PDB entry 6TQY | X-ray diffraction, 1.77 A resolution | chains A and B

[Chain A (and B)]
Name: Ribonucleoside-diphosphate reductase subunit beta
Organism: Bacillus anthracis
Notes: EC 1.17.4.1; chain B of this document is another copy of the same molecule, construct and numbering; everything in this record applies to it too
UniProtKB: Q81TB4 (Q81TB4_BACAN); numbering as in UniProt (aligned over 1-322)
Amino-acid sequence (322 residues; row label = number of the first residue in the row):
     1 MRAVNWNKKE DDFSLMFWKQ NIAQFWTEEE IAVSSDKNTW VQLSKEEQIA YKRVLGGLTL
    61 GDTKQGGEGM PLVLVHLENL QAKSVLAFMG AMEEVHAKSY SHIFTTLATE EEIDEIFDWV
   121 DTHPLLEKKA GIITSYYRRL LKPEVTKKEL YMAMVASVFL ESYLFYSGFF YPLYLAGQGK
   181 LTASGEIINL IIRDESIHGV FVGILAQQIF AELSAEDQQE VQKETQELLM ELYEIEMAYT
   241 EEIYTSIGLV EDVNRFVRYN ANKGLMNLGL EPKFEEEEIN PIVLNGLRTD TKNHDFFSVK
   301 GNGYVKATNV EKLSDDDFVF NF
Unresolved in the structure: 276-278, 289-322 (chain B: 289-322)
Construct notes: variant Gly-61 (Leu in Q81TB4)
Bound ions: Mn2+ site 1: Asp-62, Glu-93, His-96, Glu-161, Glu-195; Mn2+ site 2: Glu-93, Glu-161, Glu-195, His-198
What the authors report for this chain:
  - conformationally variable residues (side-chain flip): Glu-161, Phe-165
  - Mn2+ coordination: Asp-62, Glu-93, His-96, Glu-161, Glu-195, His-198
  - catalytic residues: Tyr-100 (citing earlier work)

[Interface between chain A and chain B]
Pairs across the interface - 92 pairs, chain A then chain B:
  Met-1(A) with Leu-60(B); Lys-64(B); Val-120(B); Asp-121(B), hydrogen bond (backbone-side chain); Glu-127(B), hydrogen bond (backbone-side chain); Ala-130(B), hydrophobic; Gly-131(B)
  Arg-2(A) with Leu-60(B); Thr-63(B); Asp-121(B), hydrogen bond (backbone-side chain)
  Ala-3(A) with Thr-59(B); Leu-60(B); Thr-63(B); Phe-117(B)
  Val-4(A) with Thr-59(B); Thr-63(B), hydrogen bond (backbone-side chain); Ala-97(B), hydrophobic; Phe-117(B)
  Asn-5(A) with Ile-113(B); Phe-117(B)
  Trp-6(A) with Lys-98(B); Ser-101(B), hydrogen bond (backbone-side chain)
  Asn-7(A) with Ser-101(B); Thr-105(B), hydrogen bond; Ile-113(B)
  Leu-15(A) with Lys-98(B)
  Trp-18(A) with Glu-28(B), hydrogen bond; Glu-94(B); Val-95(B), hydrophobic; Lys-98(B)
  Ile-22(A) with Thr-27(B)
  Phe-25(A) with Phe-25(B), hydrophobic
  Thr-27(A) with Ile-22(B)
  Glu-28(A) with Trp-18(B), hydrogen bond
  Glu-29(A) with Lys-19(B), salt bridge
  Thr-59(A) with Ala-3(B); Val-4(B)
  Leu-60(A) with Met-1(B); Arg-2(B); Ala-3(B)
  Thr-63(A) with Arg-2(B); Ala-3(B); Val-4(B), hydrogen bond (side chain-backbone)
  Lys-64(A) with Met-1(B), hydrogen bond
  Gly-67(A) with Leu-74(B); Val-75(B); Lys-83(B)
  Pro-71(A) with Pro-71(B), hydrophobic; Leu-74(B), hydrophobic; Val-75(B), hydrophobic
  Leu-74(A) with Gly-67(B)
  Val-75(A) with Gly-67(B); Pro-71(B), hydrophobic
  Lys-83(A) with Gly-67(B), hydrogen bond (side chain-backbone)
  Ser-84(A) with Glu-94(B), hydrogen bond
  Ala-87(A) with Ala-91(B); Glu-94(B)
  Phe-88(A) with Phe-25(B), hydrophobic; Ala-91(B), hydrophobic
  Ala-91(A) with Ala-87(B); Phe-88(B), hydrophobic; Ala-91(B), hydrophobic
  Glu-94(A) with Trp-18(B); Ser-84(B), hydrogen bond; Ala-87(B)
  Val-95(A) with Trp-18(B), hydrophobic
  Ala-97(A) with Val-4(B), hydrophobic
  Lys-98(A) with Trp-6(B); Leu-15(B); Trp-18(B)
  Ser-101(A) with Trp-6(B), hydrogen bond (side chain-backbone); Asn-7(B)
  Thr-105(A) with Asn-7(B), hydrogen bond
  Ile-113(A) with Asn-5(B); Asn-7(B)
  Asp-114(A) with Asn-5(B)
  Phe-117(A) with Ala-3(B); Val-4(B); Asn-5(B)
  Val-120(A) with Met-1(B)
  Asp-121(A) with Met-1(B), hydrogen bond (side chain-backbone); Arg-2(B), hydrogen bond (side chain-backbone)
  Glu-127(A) with Met-1(B), hydrogen bond (side chain-backbone)
  Ala-130(A) with Met-1(B), hydrophobic
  Arg-138(A) with Pro-143(B)
  Leu-141(A) with Leu-140(B); Leu-141(B); Lys-142(B); Pro-143(B)
  Lys-142(A) with Leu-141(B)
  Pro-143(A) with Arg-138(B); Leu-141(B)
Other interface residues (no listed pair), chain A (56 interface residues in all): Lys-8, Gly-56, Gly-66, Leu-72, His-76, Leu-80, Gly-90, Phe-104, Gly-131, Thr-134, Leu-140, Glu-144
Other interface residues (no listed pair), chain B (56 interface residues in all): Lys-8, Gly-56, Gly-66, Glu-68, Leu-72, His-76, Leu-80, Gly-90, Phe-104, Asp-114, Thr-134

[In short]
Chain A and chain B each contribute 56 residues to their interface; the contacts include 18 hydrogen bonds and
1 salt bridge. Among the polar pairs are Glu-29(A)/Lys-19(B), Met-1(A)/Asp-121(B) and Met-1(A)/Glu-127(B).
From the paper: the catalytic residue Tyr-100(A); Mn2+ coordination by Asp-62(A), Glu-93(A) and His-96(A)
among others.
Both chains are Ribonucleoside-diphosphate reductase subunit beta (Bacillus anthracis). Entry 6TQY (Crystal
structure of ribonucleotide reductase NrdF L61G variant from Bacillus anthracis anaerobically soaked with
Fe(II) and ...) was determined by X-ray diffraction, deposited together with 6TQV, 6TQW, 6TQX and 6TQZ.
